Entry 8XX6 (electron microscopy, 2.99 A resolution); this record covers chains A and B of the 7 polymer chains in the assembly.

== Chain A ==
Protein: Guanine nucleotide-binding protein G(o) subunit alpha
From: Homo sapiens
Reference sequence: P09471 (GNAO_HUMAN); numbering as in UniProt; present here: 4-56, 182-231, 242-354
Amino-acid sequence (240 residues; row label = number of the first residue in the row; note: 126 numbers in that range are skipped by the numbering (no residue carries them; nothing is unmodelled there); numbers below 1 keep their minus sign (Met-11 is residue -11)):
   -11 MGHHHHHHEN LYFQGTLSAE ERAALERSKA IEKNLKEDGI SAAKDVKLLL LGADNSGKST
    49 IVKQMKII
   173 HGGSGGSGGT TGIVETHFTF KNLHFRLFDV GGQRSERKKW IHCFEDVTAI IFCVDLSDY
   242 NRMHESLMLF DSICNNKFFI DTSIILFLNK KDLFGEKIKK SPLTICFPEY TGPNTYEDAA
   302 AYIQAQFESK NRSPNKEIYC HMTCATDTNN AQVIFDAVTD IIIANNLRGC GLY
Disordered / not traced: -11 to 3, 173-182
Construct notes: initiating methionine (-11); expression tag (-10 to 3); engineered mutation Asp42 (Gly in P09471), Asn43 (Glu in P09471), Asp227 (Ala in P09471), Asp230 (Gly in P09471), Ala332 (Ile in P09471), Ile335 (Val in P09471); linker (174-181)
Swiss-Prot annotation at these positions:
  - region: Lys35 to Ala41, Ser44 to Thr48 (G1 motif), Phe197 to Arg206 (G3 motif), Ile266 to Asp273 (G4 motif), Thr324 to Thr329 (G5 motif)
  - binding site (GTP): Lys46, Ser47, Thr48, Asn270, Asp273, Cys325
  - binding site (Mg(2+)): Ser47, Thr182
  - natural variant: Gly40 (G40R: In DEE17 and NEDIM; G40W: Found in a patient with intractable early-onset epilepsy), Ser47 (S47G: In NEDIM), Gln52 (Q52P: Found in a patient with intractable early-onset epilepsy; Q52R: In DEE17), Ile56 (I56T: In NEDIM), Thr191 to Phe197 (deletion: In DEE17), Gly203 (G203R: In DEE17), Arg209 (R209C: In DEE17 and NEDIM; R209G: In NEDIM; R209H: In NEDIM; R209L: In NEDIM), Glu246 (E246G: In NEDIM; E246K: In NEDIM), Ile279 (I279N: In DEE17)
  - modified residue: Gln205 (5-glutamyl histamine), Cys351 (ADP-ribosylcysteine)
  - lipidation: Cys351 (S-palmitoyl cysteine)
  - mutagenesis: Cys351 (C351A: Strong loss of binding to ADGRG3)

== Chain B ==
Protein: Guanine nucleotide-binding protein G(I)/G(S)/G(T) subunit beta-1
From: Homo sapiens
Reference sequence: P62873 (GBB1_HUMAN); residues 2-340 here = UniProt positions 2-340
Amino-acid sequence (350 residues; each row starts with the number of its first residue; numbers below 1 keep their minus sign (Met-9 is residue -9)):
    -9 MHHHHHHGSS GSELDQLRQE AEQLKNQIRD ARKACADATL SQITNNIDPV GRIQMRTRRT
    51 LRGHLAKIYA MHWGTDSRLL VSASQDGKLI IWDSYTTNKV HAIPLRSSWV MTCAYAPSGN
   111 YVACGGLDNI CSIYNLKTRE GNVRVSRELA GHTGYLSCCR FLDDNQIVTS SGDTTCALWD
   171 IETGQQTTTF TGHTGDVMSL SLAPDTRLFV SGACDASAKL WDVREGMCRQ TFTGHESDIN
   231 AICFFPNGNA FATGSDDATC RLFDLRADQE LMTYSHDNII CGITSVSFSK SGRLLLAGYD
   291 DFNCNVWDAL KADRAGVLAG HDNRVSCLGV TDDGMAVATG SWDSFLKIWN
Disordered / not traced: -9 to 4
Construct notes: initiating methionine (-9); expression tag (-8 to 1)
Swiss-Prot annotation at these positions:
  - modified residue: Ser2 (N-acetylserine), His266 (Phosphohistidine)
  - natural variant: Leu30 (L30F: In MRD42; uncertain significance), Arg52 (R52G: In MRD42), Gly64 (G64V: In MRD42), Asp76 (D76E: In MRD42; D76G: In MRD42), Gly77 (G77S: In MRD42), Lys78 (K78R: In MRD42), Ile80 (I80N: In MRD42; I80T: In MRD42), His91 (H91R: In MRD42; uncertain significance), Ala92 (A92T: In MRD42), Pro94 (P94S: In MRD42), Leu95 (L95P: In MRD42), Arg96 (R96L: In MRD42), 5 further natural variant entries in UniProt
Disulfide bonds: Cys103-Cys114

== Chain A / chain B interface ==
Pairs across the interface - 41 pairs, chain A then chain B:
  Leu13(A) - Asn88(B)
  Arg15(A) - Val90(B)  hydrogen bond (side chain-backbone)
  Arg15(A) - His91(B)
  Ser16(A) - Asn88(B)
  Ser16(A) - Lys89(B)  hydrogen bond (side chain-backbone)
  Ile19(A) - Lys89(B)
  Ile19(A) - Val90(B)
  Ile19(A) - Ala92(B)  hydrophobic
  Glu20(A) - Lys89(B)  salt bridge
  Leu23(A) - Gly53(B)
  Leu23(A) - Leu55(B)
  Leu23(A) - Lys78(B)
  Leu23(A) - Ile80(B)  hydrophobic
  Leu23(A) - Lys89(B)
  Asp26(A) - Lys78(B)  salt bridge
  Gly27(A) - Leu55(B)
  Thr183(A) - Asn119(B)  hydrogen bond (backbone-side chain)
  Gly184(A) - Asn119(B)
  Ile185(A) - Trp99(B)
  Phe200(A) - Trp99(B)  hydrophobic
  Gln205(A) - Leu117(B)
  Gln205(A) - Asn119(B)
  Gln205(A) - Thr143(B)
  Gln205(A) - Tyr145(B)
  Glu208(A) - Asp186(B)  hydrogen bond (backbone-side chain)
  Lys211(A) - Met101(B)
  Lys211(A) - Tyr145(B)
  Lys211(A) - Met188(B)
  Lys211(A) - Cys204(B)
  Lys211(A) - Asp228(B)
  Trp212(A) - Leu117(B)  hydrophobic
  Trp212(A) - Tyr145(B)
  His214(A) - Lys57(B)
  His214(A) - Tyr59(B)  hydrogen bond
  Cys215(A) - Tyr59(B)
  Cys215(A) - Gln75(B)  hydrogen bond (backbone-side chain)
  Cys215(A) - Trp99(B)
  Phe216(A) - Trp99(B)  hydrophobic
  Glu217(A) - Lys57(B)  salt bridge
  Glu217(A) - Trp332(B)
  Asp218(A) - Gln75(B)
Also at the interface, not in a pair above, chain A (24 interface residues in all): Ala12, Ser207, Phe259
Also at the interface, not in a pair above, chain B (26 interface residues in all): Gly144, Gly162, Arg314

== Summary ==
24 residues of chain A and 26 residues of chain B are in contact; the contacts include 6 hydrogen bonds and 3
salt bridges. Polar pairs include Glu20(A)-Lys89(B), Asp26(A)-Lys78(B) and Glu217(A)-Lys57(B).
Chain A is Guanine nucleotide-binding protein G(o) subunit alpha and chain B is Guanine nucleotide-binding
protein G(I)/G(S)/G(T) subunit beta-1, both from Homo sapiens; the structure, Structure of CXCR2 bound to
CXCL8 (CXCR2-CXCL8-Go Full map), was determined by electron microscopy, deposited together with 8XVU, 8XWA,
8XWF, 8XWM, 8XWN, 8XWS and 6 further entries.
